Entry 9IKQ (X-ray diffraction, 1.93 A resolution); this record covers chains C and D of the 4 polymer chains in the assembly.

== Chain C (and D) ==
Molecule: Optineurin
Source organism: Homo sapiens
Notes: chain D of this document is another copy of the same molecule, construct and numbering; everything in this record applies to it too
Reference sequence: Q96CV9 (OPTN_HUMAN); residue numbers follow UniProt; this construct covers 133-170
Chain sequence (38 residues; row label = number of the first residue in the row):
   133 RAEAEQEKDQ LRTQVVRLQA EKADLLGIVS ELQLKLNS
Unresolved in the structure: 133 (chain D: 133-135)

== Interface between chain C and chain D ==
Pairs across the interface (33):
  Q138(C) - K140(D)  hydrogen bond (backbone-side chain)
  K140(C) - L143(D)
  L143(C) - K140(D)
  L143(C) - R144(D)
  R144(C) - Q138(D)  hydrogen bond
  Q146(C) - V147(D)
  Q146(C) - Q151(D)
  V147(C) - Q146(D)
  V147(C) - V147(D)  hydrophobic
  V147(C) - L150(D)  hydrophobic
  L150(C) - V147(D)  hydrophobic
  L150(C) - L150(D)  hydrophobic
  L150(C) - Q151(D)
  Q151(C) - Q146(D)
  Q151(C) - L150(D)
  E153(C) - K154(D)  salt bridge
  K154(C) - R149(D)
  K154(C) - L150(D)
  K154(C) - E153(D)  salt bridge
  K154(C) - L157(D)
  L158(C) - L157(D)  hydrophobic
  I160(C) - V161(D)  hydrophobic
  V161(C) - I160(D)  hydrophobic
  V161(C) - V161(D)  hydrophobic
  L164(C) - V161(D)  hydrophobic
  L164(C) - L164(D)  hydrophobic
  L164(C) - Q165(D)
  L164(C) - L168(D)  hydrophobic
  Q165(C) - L164(D)
  K167(C) - L168(D)
  L168(C) - L164(D)  hydrophobic
  L168(C) - K167(D)
  L168(C) - L168(D)  hydrophobic
Also at the interface, not in a pair above, chain C (19 interface residues in all): E137, L157
Also at the interface, not in a pair above, chain D (20 interface residues in all): A136, L158

== Overview ==
The interface between chain C and chain D involves 19 residues on one side and 20 on the other, with 2
hydrogen bonds and 2 salt bridges. Polar contacts include E153(C)-K154(D), Q138(C)-K140(D) and
R144(C)-Q138(D).
Both chains are Optineurin (Homo sapiens). Entry 9IKQ (Crystal structure of OPTN LZD in complex with GTP-bound
Rab8a(Q67L)) was determined by X-ray diffraction.
